Entry 7KAH (electron microscopy, 3.10 A resolution); this record covers chains A and D of the 6 polymer chains in the assembly.

== Chain A ==
Molecule: Protein transport protein SEC61
From: Saccharomyces cerevisiae (strain ATCC 204508 / S288c)
UniProt: P32915 (SC61A_YEAST); residue numbers follow UniProt; this construct covers 1-480
Sequence (480 residues; numbered 1 to 480; the number before each row is that of its first residue):
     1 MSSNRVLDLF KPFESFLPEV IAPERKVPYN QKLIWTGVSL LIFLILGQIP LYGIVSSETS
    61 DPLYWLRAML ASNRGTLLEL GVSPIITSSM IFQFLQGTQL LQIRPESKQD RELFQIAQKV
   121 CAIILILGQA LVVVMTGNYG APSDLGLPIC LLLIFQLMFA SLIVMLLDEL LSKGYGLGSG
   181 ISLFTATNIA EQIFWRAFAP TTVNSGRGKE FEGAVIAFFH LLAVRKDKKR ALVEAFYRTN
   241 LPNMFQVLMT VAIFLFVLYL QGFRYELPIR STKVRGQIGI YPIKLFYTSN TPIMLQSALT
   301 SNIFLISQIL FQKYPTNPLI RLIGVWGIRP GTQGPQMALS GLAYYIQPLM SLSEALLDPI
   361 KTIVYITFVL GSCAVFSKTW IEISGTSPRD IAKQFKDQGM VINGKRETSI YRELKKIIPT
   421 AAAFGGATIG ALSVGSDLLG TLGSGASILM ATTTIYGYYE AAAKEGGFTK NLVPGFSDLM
Not modelled in the structure: 1-11, 56-60, 143-146, 329-335, 469-480
Swiss-Prot annotation at these positions:
  - mutagenesis: Lys273 (K273P/G: Severe growth defect), Arg275 (R275D/G/P/Q/Y: Severe growth defect; R275E/F/V: Severe growth defect; lowers SRP-dependent and SRP-independent translocation), Gly276 (G276P: Severe growth defect), Lys405 (K405D/E/P: Severe growth defect), Arg406 (R406D: Severe growth defect; lowers SRP-dependent translocation; R406E: Severe growth defect; lowers SRP-dependent and SRP-independent translocation; R406H/W: Severe growth defect)
From the paper describing this entry:
  - mutagenesis - M90L/T185I/M294I/M450L: unchanged growth
  - mutagenesis - M90L/T185I/M294I/M450L: decreased growth in response to FN3mut

== Chain D ==
Molecule: Protein translocation protein SEC63
From: Saccharomyces cerevisiae (strain ATCC 204508 / S288c)
UniProt: P14906 (SEC63_YEAST); residues 2-663 here = UniProt positions 2-663
Sequence (662 residues; row label = number of the first residue in the row):
     2 PTNYEYDEAS ETWPSFILTG LLMVVGPMTL LQIYQIFFGA NAEDGNSGKS KEFNEEVFKN
    62 LNEEYTSDEI KQFRRKFDKN SNKKSKIWSR RNIIIIVGWI LVAILLQRIN SNDAIKDAAT
   122 KLFDPYEILG ISTSASDRDI KSAYRKLSVK FHPDKLAKGL TPDEKSVMEE TYVQITKAYE
   182 SLTDELVRQN YLKYGHPDGP QSTSHGIALP RFLVDGSASP LLVVCYVALL GLILPYFVSR
   242 WWARTQSYTK KGIHNVTASN FVSNLVNYKP SEIVTTDLIL HWLSFAHEFK QFFPDLQPTD
   302 FEKLLQDHIN RRDSGKLNNA KFRIVAKCHS LLHGLLDIAC GFRNLDIALG AINTFKCIVQ
   362 AVPLTPNCQI LQLPNVDKEH FITKTGDIHT LGKLFTLEDA KIGEVLGIKD QAKLNETLRV
   422 ASHIPNLKII KADFLVPGEN QVTPSSTPYI SLKVLVRSAK QPLIPTSLIP EENLTEPQDF
   482 ESQRDPFAMM SKQPLVPYSF APFFPTKRRG SWCCLVSSQK DGKILQTPII IEKLSYKNLN
   542 DDKDFFDKRI KMDLTKHEKF DINDWEIGTI KIPLGQPAPE TVGDFFFRVI VKSTDYFTTD
   602 LDITMNMKVR DSPAVEQVEV YSEEDDEYST DDDETESDDE SDASDYTDID TDTEAEDDES
   662 PE
Not modelled in the structure: 2, 37-53, 79-92, 116-201, 613-663
Swiss-Prot annotation at these positions:
  - modified residue: Ser512 (Phosphoserine)
  - mutagenesis: Ala179 (A179T: Temperature-sensitive), Pro426 (P426L: Temperature-sensitive), Ile431 (I431N: Temperature-sensitive), Pro503 (P503A: Temperature-sensitive), Gly511 (G511R: Temperature-sensitive), Thr652 (T652A: Abolishes interaction with SEC62; defect in protein translocation), Thr654 (T654A: Abolishes interaction with SEC62; defect in protein translocation)
From the paper describing this entry:
  - mutagenesis - E440R/F481S: unchanged growth
  - mutagenesis - E440R/F481S: decreased growth in response to pore-mutant (PM) Sec61alpha

== Interface between chain A and chain D ==
Contacting residue pairs - 46 pairs, chain A then chain D:
  Gln31(A) - Trp243(D)
  Gln31(A) - Thr246(D)  hydrogen bond
  Ile34(A) - Trp242(D)  hydrophobic
  Trp35(A) - Trp243(D)
  Ile45(A) - Leu231(D)  hydrophobic
  Ile49(A) - Tyr227(D)
  Phe198(A) - Met24(D)  hydrophobic
  Pro200(A) - Phe17(D)  hydrophobic
  Pro200(A) - Ala209(D)
  Thr201(A) - Tyr5(D)
  Thr201(A) - Gly207(D)
  Thr201(A) - Ile208(D)
  Thr202(A) - His206(D)
  Thr202(A) - Gly207(D)  hydrogen bond (backbone-backbone)
  Asn204(A) - Ser203(D)
  Asn204(A) - Thr204(D)
  Asn204(A) - Ser205(D)  hydrogen bond (backbone-backbone)
  Ser205(A) - Thr204(D)
  Lys209(A) - Thr13(D)
  Phe211(A) - Thr13(D)
  Phe211(A) - Ala209(D)  hydrophobic
  Val215(A) - Thr20(D)
  Ile216(A) - Phe17(D)  hydrophobic
  Ile216(A) - Thr20(D)
  Phe219(A) - Thr20(D)
  Phe219(A) - Leu23(D)  hydrophobic
  His220(A) - Ser16(D)  hydrogen bond
  Val224(A) - Ala115(D)
  Pro268(A) - Phe481(D)  hydrophobic
  Arg270(A) - Glu440(D)  salt bridge
  Val274(A) - Ser446(D)
  Arg275(A) - Glu440(D)  salt bridge
  Arg275(A) - Thr444(D)
  Arg275(A) - Ser446(D)
  Arg275(A) - Ser447(D)
  Arg275(A) - Thr448(D)  hydrogen bond (backbone-backbone)
  Gly276(A) - Val437(D)
  Gly276(A) - Pro438(D)
  Gly276(A) - Thr448(D)  hydrogen bond (backbone-side chain)
  Ile278(A) - Pro438(D)
  Ile278(A) - Phe481(D)  hydrophobic
  Ile278(A) - Gln484(D)
  Gly279(A) - Phe481(D)
  Ile280(A) - Phe481(D)  hydrophobic
  Ile280(A) - Arg485(D)
  Asn403(A) - Phe481(D)
Other interface residues (no listed pair), chain A (33 interface residues in all): Val38, Leu41, Val203, Ala223, Ile269, Lys273
Other interface residues (no listed pair), chain D (37 interface residues in all): Glu12, Ile110, Asn111, Leu235, Val239, Gln247, Gly439

== Summary ==
Chain A and chain D form an interface of 33 and 37 residues respectively; the contacts include 6 hydrogen
bonds and 2 salt bridges. Polar contacts include Arg270(A)-Glu440(D), Arg275(A)-Glu440(D) and
Gln31(A)-Thr246(D). The paper reports that M90L/T185I/M294I/M450L of chain A reduce growth in response to
FN3mut; E440R/F481S of chain D reduce growth in response to pore-mutant (PM) Sec61alpha.
Chain A is Protein transport protein SEC61 and chain D is Protein translocation protein SEC63, both from
Saccharomyces cerevisiae (strain ATCC 204508 / S288c); the structure, Cryo-EM structure of the Sec complex
from S. cerevisiae, wild-type, class without Sec62, was determined by electron microscopy, deposited together
with 7KAI, 7KAJ, 7KAK, 7KAL, 7KAM, 7KAN and 8 further entries.
